4C82 - chain A; structure by X-ray diffraction, 2.00 A resolution.

Chain A:
Protein: 2-C-methyl-D-erythritol 2,4-cyclodiphosphate synthase
Organism: Plasmodium falciparum
Notes: EC 4.6.1.12; fragment: mature protein (apicoplast-targeting sequence omitted), residues 60-240
UniProtKB: P62368 (ISPF_PLAF7); numbering as in UniProt (aligned over 60-240)
Sequence (184 residues; numbered 57 to 240; the number before each row is that of its first residue):
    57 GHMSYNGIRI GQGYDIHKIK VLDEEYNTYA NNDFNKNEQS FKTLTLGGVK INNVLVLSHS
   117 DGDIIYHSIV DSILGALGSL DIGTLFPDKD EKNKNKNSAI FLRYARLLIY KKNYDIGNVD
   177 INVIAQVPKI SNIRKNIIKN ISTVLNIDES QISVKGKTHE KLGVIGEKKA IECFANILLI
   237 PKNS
Not modelled in the structure: 57-59, 82-97, 144-151, 240
Construct notes: expression tag (57-59); engineered mutation Ser-60 (Cys in P62368)
UniProt features mapped onto this chain:
  - binding site (4-CDP-2-C-methyl-D-erythritol 2-phosphate): Asp-71 to His-73, His-115, Ser-116, Asp-137 to Gly-139, Phe-142 to Asp-146, Ala-181 to Ser-187, Gly-212 to Thr-214
  - binding site (a divalent metal cation): Asp-71, His-73, His-123
  - site (Transition state stabilizer): His-115, Thr-214
Bound ions: Zn2+ site 1: Asp-71, His-73, His-123; Zn2+ site 2: His-215, Glu-228
From the paper describing this entry:
  - Zn2+ coordination: Asp-71, His-73, His-123

Overview:
Asp-71, His-73 and His-123 form the Zn2+ site 1. His-215 and Glu-228 coordinate Zn2+ site 2. UniProt lists 23
residues binding 4-CDP-2-C-methyl-D-erythritol 2-phosphate and 3 divalent metal cation-binding residues. The
paper reports Zn2+ coordination by Asp-71, His-73 and His-123.
Chain A is 2-C-methyl-D-erythritol 2,4-cyclodiphosphate synthase (Plasmodium falciparum); the structure, IspF
(Plasmodium falciparum) unliganded structure, was determined by X-ray diffraction (same publication as 4C81,
4C8E, 4C8G and 4C8I).
